3B65 - chain A; structure by X-ray diffraction, 1.80 A resolution.

Chain A:
Protein: Androgen receptor
From: Homo sapiens
Reference sequence: P10275 (ANDR_HUMAN); residues 671-919 here = UniProt positions 671-919
Sequence (249 residues; row label = number of the first residue in the row):
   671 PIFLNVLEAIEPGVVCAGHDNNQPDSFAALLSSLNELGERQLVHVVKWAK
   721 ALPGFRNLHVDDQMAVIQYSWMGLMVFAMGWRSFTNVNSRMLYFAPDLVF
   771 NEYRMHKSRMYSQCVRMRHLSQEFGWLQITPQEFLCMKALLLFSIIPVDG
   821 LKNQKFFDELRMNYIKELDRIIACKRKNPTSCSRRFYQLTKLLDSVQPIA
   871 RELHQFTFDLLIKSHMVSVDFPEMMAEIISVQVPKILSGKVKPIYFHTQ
Disordered / not traced: 918-919
Residues lining bound ligands: 3B6 ((2S)-N-(4-cyano-3-iodophenyl)-3-(4-cyanophenoxy)-2-hydroxy-2-methylpropanamide): Leu701, Leu704, Asn705, Leu707, Gly708, Gln711, Gln738, Trp741, Met742, Met745, Val746, Met749, Arg752, Phe764, Met780, Met787, Leu873, His874, Thr877, Met895, Ile898, Ile899, Val903
Curated features (UniProtKB/Swiss-Prot):
  - natural variant: Val685 (V685I: In AIS), Leu701 (L701M: In AIS), Ser703 (S703A: In AIS), Val716 (V716M: In prostate cancer), Arg752 (W752R: In AIS; this construct carries the variant), Phe813 (L813F: In AIS; this construct carries the variant), Ile842 (I842S: In PAIS), Arg855 (R855K: In PAIS), Leu881 (L881Q: In prostate cancer), Val887 (M887V: In AIS; this construct carries the variant), Ile899 (I899T: In AIS)
What the authors report for this chain:
  - binding site for 3B6: Leu704, Asn705, Arg752, His874, Val903

In short:
Bound to chain A: compound 3B6. From the paper: a binding site for 3B6 at Leu704, Asn705 and Arg752 among
others.
Chain A is Androgen receptor (Homo sapiens); the structure, Crystal structure of the androgen receptor ligand
binding domain in complex with SARM S-24, was determined by X-ray diffraction together with 3B5R, 3B66, 3B67
and 3B68 from the same study.
